Entry 8WLH (electron microscopy, 3.70 A resolution); this record covers chains Q and V of the 43 polymer chains in the assembly.

# Chain Q
Molecule: Flagellar basal body rod protein FlgB
From: Salmonella enterica subsp. enterica serovar Typhimurium str. LT2
Reference sequence: P16437 (FLGB_SALTY); numbering as in UniProt (aligned over 1-138)
Sequence (138 residues; numbered 1 to 138; the number before each row is that of its first residue):
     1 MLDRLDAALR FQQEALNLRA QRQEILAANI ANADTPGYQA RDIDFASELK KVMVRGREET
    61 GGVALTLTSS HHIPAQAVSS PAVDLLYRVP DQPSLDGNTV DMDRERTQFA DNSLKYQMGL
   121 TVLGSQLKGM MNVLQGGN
Disordered / not traced: 1-2, 63-77, 137-138

# Chain V
Molecule: Flagellar basal-body rod protein FlgC
From: Salmonella enterica subsp. enterica serovar Typhimurium str. LT2
Reference sequence: P0A1I7 (FLGC_SALTY); residues 1-134 here = UniProt positions 1-134
Sequence (134 residues; row label = number of the first residue in the row):
     1 MALLNIFDIA GSALAAQSKR LNVAASNLAN ADSVTGPDGQ PYRAKQVVFQ VDAAPGQATG
    61 GVKVASVIES QAPEKLVYEP GNPLADANGY VKMPNVDVVG EMVNTMSASR SYQANIEVLN
   121 TVKSMMLKTL TLGQ
Disordered / not traced: 1

# Chain Q / chain V interface
Pairs across the interface (44; chain Q residue first):
  Ala20(Q) - Ala2(V)
  Ala20(Q) - Leu3(V)  hydrophobic
  Gln23(Q) - Ile6(V)
  Gln23(Q) - Met125(V)
  Glu24(Q) - Ala2(V)
  Glu24(Q) - Asn5(V)  hydrogen bond
  Glu24(Q) - Ile9(V)
  Ala27(Q) - Ile6(V)  hydrophobic
  Ala27(Q) - Ile9(V)
  Ala28(Q) - Ile9(V)  hydrophobic
  Ala28(Q) - Thr59(V)
  Ala28(Q) - Gly60(V)
  Ala31(Q) - Ile9(V)  hydrophobic
  Ala31(Q) - Ala13(V)  hydrophobic
  Ala31(Q) - Asn115(V)
  Asn32(Q) - Val51(V)
  Asn32(Q) - Gly60(V)
  Asn32(Q) - Gly61(V)  hydrogen bond (side chain-backbone)
  Asn32(Q) - Val62(V)
  Asp34(Q) - Arg20(V)  salt bridge
  Asp34(Q) - Ser107(V)  hydrogen bond
  Asp34(Q) - Ser111(V)  hydrogen bond
  Thr35(Q) - Phe49(V)
  Thr35(Q) - Val62(V)
  Tyr38(Q) - Val51(V)  hydrophobic
  Val78(Q) - Ala54(V)  hydrophobic
  Val78(Q) - Pro55(V)
  Val78(Q) - Gly56(V)
  Val78(Q) - Gln57(V)
  Ser80(Q) - Gly56(V)
  Leu85(Q) - Ala58(V)  hydrophobic
  Leu85(Q) - Thr59(V)
  Phe109(Q) - Val118(V)  hydrophobic
  Phe109(Q) - Thr121(V)
  Ser113(Q) - Thr121(V)
  Ser113(Q) - Met125(V)
  Tyr116(Q) - Leu3(V)
  Tyr116(Q) - Met125(V)  hydrophobic
  Tyr116(Q) - Thr129(V)  hydrogen bond
  Gln117(Q) - Lys128(V)  hydrogen bond
  Leu120(Q) - Lys128(V)
  Leu120(Q) - Thr129(V)
  Leu120(Q) - Leu132(V)  hydrophobic
  Gly124(Q) - Leu132(V)
Also at the interface, not in a pair above, chain Q (24 interface residues in all): Asn17, Ile25, Ile30, Arg41, Leu123
Also at the interface, not in a pair above, chain V (30 interface residues in all): Gln17, Gln50, Val122

# In short
The interface between chain Q and chain V involves 24 residues on one side and 30 on the other, with 6
hydrogen bonds and 1 salt bridge. Polar contacts include Asp34(Q)-Arg20(V), Glu24(Q)-Asn5(V) and
Asn32(Q)-Gly61(V).
Chain Q is Flagellar basal body rod protein FlgB and chain V is Flagellar basal-body rod protein FlgC, both
from Salmonella enterica subsp. enterica serovar Typhimurium str. LT2; the structure, Cryo-EM structure of the
proximal rod-export apparatus and FlgF within the motor-hook complex in the CCW ..., was determined by
electron microscopy, deposited together with 8WHT, 8WIW, 8WK3, 8WK4, 8WKI, 8WKK and 11 further entries.
